PDB entry 9CG9 | electron microscopy, 2.94 A resolution | chains B and I of the 11 polymer chains in the assembly

== Chain B ==
Molecule: Histone H4
Organism: Xenopus laevis
Reference sequence: P62799 (H4_XENLA); residues 1-102 here correspond to UniProt positions 2-103 (UniProt number = residue number + 1)
Amino-acid sequence (102 residues; numbered 1 to 102; the number before each row is that of its first residue):
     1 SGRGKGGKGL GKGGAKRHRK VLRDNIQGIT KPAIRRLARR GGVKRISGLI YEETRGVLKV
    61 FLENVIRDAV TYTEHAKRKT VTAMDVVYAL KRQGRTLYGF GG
Unresolved in the structure: 1-22, 102
Swiss-Prot annotation at these positions:
  - DNA-binding region: Lys16 to Lys20
  - modified residue: Ser1 (N-acetylserine), Arg3 (Asymmetric dimethylarginine), Lys5 (N6-(2-hydroxyisobutyryl)lysine), Lys8 (N6-(2-hydroxyisobutyryl)lysine), Lys12 (N6-(2-hydroxyisobutyryl)lysine), Lys16 (N6-(2-hydroxyisobutyryl)lysine), Lys20 (N6,N6,N6-trimethyllysine), Lys31 (N6-(2-hydroxyisobutyryl)lysine), Lys44 (N6-(2-hydroxyisobutyryl)lysine), Ser47 (Phosphoserine), Tyr51 (Phosphotyrosine), Lys59 (N6-(2-hydroxyisobutyryl)lysine), Lys77 (N6-(2-hydroxyisobutyryl)lysine), Lys79 (N6-(2-hydroxyisobutyryl)lysine), Tyr88 (Phosphotyrosine), Lys91 (N6-(2-hydroxyisobutyryl)lysine)
  - cross-link (Glycyl lysine isopeptide (Lys-Gly)): Lys31 (interchain with G-Cter in UFM1), Lys91 (interchain with G-Cter in ubiquitin)

== Chain I ==
Molecule: Widom 601 DNA reverse strand
Sequence (154 nucleotides; numbered 4 to 157; the number before each row is that of its first residue):
     4 TACATGCACA GGATGTATAT ATCTGACACG TGCCTGGAGA CTAGGGAGTA ATCCCCTTGG
    64 CGGTTAAAAC GCGGGGGACA GCGCGTACGT GCGTTTAAGC GGTGCTAGAG CTGTCTACGA
   124 CCAATTGAGC GGCCTCGGCA CCGGGATTCT CCAG

== How chain B and chain I interact ==
Residue-residue contacts - 11 pairs, chain B then chain I:
  Arg35(B) with DG92(I), salt bridge to the phosphate
  Arg45(B) with DC91(I), sugar contact; DG92(I), phosphate contact
  Ile46(B) with DC91(I), sugar contact; DG92(I), hydrogen bond to the phosphate
  Ser47(B) with DC91(I), phosphate contact
  Gly48(B) with DC91(I), hydrogen bond to the phosphate
  Arg78(B) with DA112(I), phosphate contact
  Lys79(B) with DG111(I), phosphate contact; DA112(I), hydrogen bond to the phosphate
  Thr80(B) with DA112(I), hydrogen bond to the phosphate
Interface residues without a listed pair, chain B (9 interface residues in all): Lys77

== In short ==
The interface between chain B and chain I involves 9 residues on one side and 4 on the other, with 4 hydrogen
bonds and 1 salt bridge. Polar pairs include Ile46(B)-DG92(I), Gly48(B)-DC91(I) and Lys79(B)-DA112(I). Curated
annotation (UniProt) lists a DNA-binding region on chain B.
Here chain B is Histone H4 (Xenopus laevis) and chain I is Widom 601 DNA reverse strand. Entry 9CG9 (Cryo-EM
structure of an HMGB1 box bound to nucleosome at SHL-2) was determined by electron microscopy.
